6E7P - chains A and B of the 4 polymer chains in the assembly; structure by electron microscopy, 3.50 A resolution.

[Chain A (and B)]
Molecule: Mucolipin-1
Source organism: Homo sapiens
Notes: chain B of this document is another copy of the same molecule, construct and numbering; everything in this record applies to it too
Reference sequence: Q9GZU1 (MCLN1_HUMAN); residue numbers follow UniProt; this construct covers 1-580
Chain sequence (580 residues; numbered 1 to 580; the number before each row is that of its first residue):
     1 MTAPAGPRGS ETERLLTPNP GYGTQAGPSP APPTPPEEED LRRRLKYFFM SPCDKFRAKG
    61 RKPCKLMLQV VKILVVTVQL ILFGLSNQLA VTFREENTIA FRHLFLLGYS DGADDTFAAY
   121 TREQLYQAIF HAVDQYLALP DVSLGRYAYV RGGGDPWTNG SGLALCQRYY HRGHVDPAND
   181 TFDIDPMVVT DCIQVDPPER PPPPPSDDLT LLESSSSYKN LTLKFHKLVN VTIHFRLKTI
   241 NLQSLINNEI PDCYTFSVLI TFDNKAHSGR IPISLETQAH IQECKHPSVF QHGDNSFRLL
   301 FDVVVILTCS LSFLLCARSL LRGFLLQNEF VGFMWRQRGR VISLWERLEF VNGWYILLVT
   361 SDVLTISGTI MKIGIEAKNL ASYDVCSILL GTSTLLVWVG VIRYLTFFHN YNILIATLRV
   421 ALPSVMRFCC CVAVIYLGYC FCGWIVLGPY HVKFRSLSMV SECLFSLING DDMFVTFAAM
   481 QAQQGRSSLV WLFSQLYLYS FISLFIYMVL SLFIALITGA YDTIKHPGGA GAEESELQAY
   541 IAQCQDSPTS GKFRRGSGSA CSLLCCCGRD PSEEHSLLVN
Not modelled in the structure: 1-37, 202-215, 527-580
Curated features (UniProtKB/Swiss-Prot):
  - region: Arg-42 to Lys-62 (Interaction with phosphoinositides), Leu-107 to Thr-121 (Extracellular/lumenal pore loop), Cys-565 to Cys-567 (Required for palmitoylation and association with membranes)
  - motif: Glu-11 to Leu-16 (Dileucine motif), Asn-469 to Phe-474 (Selectivity filter), Glu-573 to Leu-578 (Dileucine internalization motif)
  - modified residue (Phosphoserine): Ser-10, Ser-557, Ser-559
  - glycosylation: Asn-230 (N-linked (GlcNAc...) asparagine)
Disulfides: Cys-166/Cys-192, Cys-253/Cys-284
Ligand contacts: HZ7 ((1R,2S,3S,4R,5S,6R)-5-{[(R)-[(2R)-2,3-bis{[(1S)-1-hydroxyoctyl]oxy}propoxy](hydroxy)phosphoryl]oxy}-2,4,6-trihydroxycyclohexane-1,3-diyl bis[dihydrogen (phosphate)]): Tyr-47, Lys-55, Lys-59, Arg-61, Lys-65, Leu-315, Arg-318, Ser-319, Arg-322, Tyr-355
Reported in the primary citation:
  - binding site for HZ7: Lys-55, Arg-61, Lys-65, Arg-318, Arg-322, Tyr-355
  - contacts within the chain: Tyr-355/Arg-403 (cation-pi contact)
  - mutagenesis - Y355A, R403A, R403K: abolished signaling in response to HZ7

[Interface between chain A and chain B]
Residue-residue contacts - 102 pairs, chain A then chain B:
  Thr-116(A) / Asp-111(B)
  Tyr-120(A) / Ile-99(B)
  Tyr-120(A) / His-103(B)
  Thr-121(A) / Val-142(B)
  Thr-121(A) / Leu-144(B)
  Arg-122(A) / Pro-140(B)  hydrogen bond (side chain-backbone)
  Arg-122(A) / Asp-141(B)
  Arg-122(A) / Val-142(B)  hydrogen bond (backbone-backbone)
  Arg-122(A) / Ser-143(B)
  Arg-122(A) / Leu-144(B)
  Glu-123(A) / Val-142(B)
  Tyr-170(A) / Leu-245(B)
  Val-175(A) / Arg-146(B)  hydrogen bond (backbone-side chain)
  Asp-176(A) / Arg-146(B)  salt bridge
  Pro-177(A) / Ala-148(B)  hydrophobic
  Asp-180(A) / Ile-240(B)
  Asp-180(A) / Cys-284(B)
  Asp-180(A) / Lys-285(B)
  Phe-182(A) / Ile-250(B)  hydrophobic
  Phe-182(A) / Pro-251(B)
  Phe-182(A) / Cys-284(B)  hydrophobic
  Ile-184(A) / Leu-242(B)  hydrophobic
  Ile-184(A) / Ser-244(B)
  Ile-184(A) / Leu-245(B)  hydrophobic
  Pro-186(A) / Leu-245(B)  hydrophobic
  His-226(A) / Arg-146(B)
  Ala-266(A) / Phe-93(B)
  Ala-266(A) / Gln-243(B)
  His-267(A) / Leu-242(B)
  Ser-268(A) / Glu-96(B)
  Ser-268(A) / Asn-97(B)  hydrogen bond (backbone-side chain)
  Ser-268(A) / Ala-100(B)
  Ser-268(A) / Tyr-147(B)  hydrogen bond (backbone-side chain)
  Gly-269(A) / Ala-100(B)
  Gly-269(A) / Leu-144(B)
  Arg-270(A) / Glu-96(B)  salt bridge
  Ile-271(A) / Leu-144(B)  hydrophobic
  Arg-427(A) / Asn-410(B)
  Arg-427(A) / Tyr-411(B)
  Phe-428(A) / Leu-414(B)  hydrophobic
  Cys-431(A) / Leu-405(B)  hydrophobic
  Val-434(A) / Trp-398(B)
  Val-434(A) / Val-401(B)  hydrophobic
  Ile-435(A) / Ile-402(B)  hydrophobic
  Gly-438(A) / Leu-395(B)
  Tyr-439(A) / Leu-395(B)
  Phe-441(A) / Leu-80(B)  hydrophobic
  Phe-441(A) / Ile-81(B)  hydrophobic
  Cys-442(A) / Gly-391(B)
  Cys-442(A) / Leu-395(B)  hydrophobic
  Trp-444(A) / Gln-88(B)
  Ile-445(A) / Leu-80(B)  hydrophobic
  Ile-445(A) / Ser-387(B)
  Val-446(A) / Ser-387(B)
  Pro-449(A) / Val-91(B)
  Tyr-450(A) / Asp-384(B)  hydrogen bond
  Arg-455(A) / Gln-88(B)
  Arg-455(A) / Thr-92(B)
  Arg-455(A) / Glu-95(B)  salt bridge
  Gly-470(A) / Gly-470(B)
  Gly-470(A) / Asp-471(B)
  Asp-471(A) / Asp-471(B)
  Asp-472(A) / Asp-471(B)  hydrogen bond (backbone-side chain)
  Met-473(A) / Ser-466(B)
  Met-473(A) / Asn-469(B)  hydrogen bond
  Met-473(A) / Asp-471(B)  hydrogen bond (backbone-side chain)
  Phe-474(A) / Lys-453(B)
  Phe-474(A) / Ser-466(B)
  Phe-474(A) / Asp-471(B)
  Phe-474(A) / Asp-472(B)
  Val-475(A) / Asp-472(B)
  Phe-477(A) / Glu-462(B)
  Gln-481(A) / Ser-458(B)  hydrogen bond (side chain-backbone)
  Gln-481(A) / Met-459(B)
  Gln-481(A) / Glu-462(B)  hydrogen bond
  Arg-486(A) / Glu-276(B)  salt bridge
  Ser-487(A) / Asp-384(B)
  Leu-489(A) / Ile-388(B)  hydrophobic
  Val-490(A) / Asp-384(B)
  Phe-493(A) / Ile-388(B)  hydrophobic
  Phe-493(A) / Thr-392(B)
  Gln-495(A) / Glu-462(B)  hydrogen bond
  Tyr-499(A) / Ser-461(B)  hydrogen bond (side chain-backbone)
  Tyr-499(A) / Glu-462(B)
  Tyr-499(A) / Phe-465(B)  hydrophobic
  Ile-502(A) / Phe-465(B)  hydrophobic
  Ile-502(A) / Asn-469(B)
  Ile-506(A) / Asn-469(B)
  Tyr-507(A) / Ile-468(B)
  Tyr-507(A) / Asn-469(B)
  Tyr-507(A) / Leu-510(B)  hydrophobic
  Tyr-507(A) / Phe-513(B)  hydrophobic
  Met-508(A) / Leu-418(B)
  Ser-511(A) / Phe-513(B)  hydrogen bond (side chain-backbone)
  Ser-511(A) / Ile-514(B)
  Ser-511(A) / Ile-517(B)
  Leu-512(A) / Leu-418(B)  hydrophobic
  Leu-512(A) / Ile-517(B)  hydrophobic
  Ile-514(A) / Ile-514(B)  hydrophobic
  Ala-515(A) / Thr-518(B)
  Leu-516(A) / Leu-414(B)  hydrophobic
  Leu-516(A) / Tyr-521(B)
Interface residues without a listed pair, chain A (67 interface residues in all): Asn-264, Ser-424, Cys-430, Ala-478, Gln-484, Trp-491, Ser-503, Gly-519
Interface residues without a listed pair, chain B (77 interface residues in all): Thr-77, Gly-84, Leu-85, Leu-104, Gly-145, Lys-238, Thr-239, Asn-241, Leu-275, Thr-394, Val-399, Ile-415, Val-425, Cys-463

[In short]
Chain A and chain B form an interface of 67 and 77 residues respectively; the contacts include 14 hydrogen
bonds and 4 salt bridges. Among the polar pairs are Asp-176(A)/Arg-146(B), Arg-270(A)/Glu-96(B) and
Arg-455(A)/Glu-95(B). The paper reports a binding site for HZ7 at Lys-55(A), Arg-61(A) and Lys-65(A) among
others; Y355A, R403A and R403K of chain A abolish signaling in response to HZ7.
Both chains are Mucolipin-1 (Homo sapiens). Entry 6E7P (cryo-EM structure of human TRPML1 with PI35P2) was
determined by electron microscopy, deposited together with 6E7Y and 6E7Z.
